3MHP - chains A and B of the 3 polymer chains in the assembly; structure by X-ray diffraction, 1.70 A resolution.

Chain A (and B):
Name: Ferredoxin--NADP reductase, leaf isozyme, chloroplastic
From: Pisum sativum
Notes: EC 1.18.1.2; fragment: FAD-binding FR-type domain; chain B of this document is another copy of the same molecule, construct and numbering; everything in this record applies to it too
Reference sequence: P10933 (FENR1_PEA); residues 14-308 here correspond to UniProt positions 66-360 (UniProt number = residue number + 52)
Sequence (296 residues; numbered 14 to 309; the number before each row is that of its first residue):
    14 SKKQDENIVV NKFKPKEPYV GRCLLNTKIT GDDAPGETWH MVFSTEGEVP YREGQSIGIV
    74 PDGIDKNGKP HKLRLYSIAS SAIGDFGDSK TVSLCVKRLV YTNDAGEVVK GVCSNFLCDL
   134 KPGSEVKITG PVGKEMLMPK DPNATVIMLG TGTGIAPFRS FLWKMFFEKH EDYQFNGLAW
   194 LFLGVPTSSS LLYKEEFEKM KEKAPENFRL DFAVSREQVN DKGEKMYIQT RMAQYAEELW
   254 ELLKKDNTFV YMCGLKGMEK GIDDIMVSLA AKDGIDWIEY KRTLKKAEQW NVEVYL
Sequence notes: expression tag (309)
Small-molecule neighbours: FAD (flavin-adenine dinucleotide): Ser-69, Arg-87, Leu-88, Tyr-89, Ser-90, Cys-108, Val-109, Lys-110, Leu-112, Tyr-114, Val-122, Gly-124, Val-125, Cys-126, Ser-127, Thr-166, Ala-169, Glu-306, Tyr-308, Leu-309
Swiss-Prot annotation at these positions:
  - binding site (FAD): Arg-87 to Ser-90, Cys-108 to Lys-110, Tyr-114, Val-125 to Ser-127, Thr-166
  - binding site (NADP(+)): Ser-90, Lys-110, Thr-166, Val-198, Pro-199, Ser-228, Arg-229, Lys-238, Gly-267, Leu-268, Glu-306

Chain A / chain B interface:
Pairs across the interface - 13 pairs, chain A then chain B:
  Arg-35(A) / Arg-35(B)
  Arg-35(A) / Gly-136(B)  hydrogen bond (side chain-backbone)
  Leu-37(A) / Leu-37(B)
  Leu-37(A) / Pro-135(B)
  Leu-37(A) / Gly-136(B)
  Asp-98(A) / Phe-99(B)
  Phe-99(A) / Leu-37(B)
  Phe-99(A) / Leu-38(B)  hydrophobic
  Phe-99(A) / Phe-99(B)  hydrophobic
  Asp-101(A) / Leu-38(B)
  Pro-135(A) / Arg-35(B)  hydrogen bond (backbone-side chain)
  Gly-136(A) / Arg-35(B)
  Glu-215(A) / Lys-182(B)  salt bridge
Interface residues without a listed pair, chain A (9 interface residues in all): Leu-38
Interface residues without a listed pair, chain B (11 interface residues in all): Cys-36, Thr-40, Ser-57, Ser-137

Overview:
The interface between chain A and chain B involves 9 residues on one side and 11 on the other, with 2 hydrogen
bonds and 1 salt bridge. Polar pairs include Glu-215(A)/Lys-182(B), Arg-35(A)/Gly-136(B) and
Pro-135(A)/Arg-35(B). Chain A binds flavin-adenine dinucleotide.
Chain A and chain B are both Ferredoxin--NADP reductase, leaf isozyme, chloroplastic (Pisum sativum); the
structure, FNR-recruitment to the thylakoid, was determined by X-ray diffraction.
